8Z2X - chain A; structure by X-ray diffraction, 1.73 A resolution.

== Chain A ==
Name: Glucan 1,3-beta-glucosidase A
From: Aspergillus oryzae
Notes: EC 3.2.1.58
UniProtKB: Q7Z9L3 (EXGA_ASPOR); residues 1-405 here = UniProt positions 1-405
Sequence (411 residues; numbered 1 to 411; the number before each row is that of its first residue):
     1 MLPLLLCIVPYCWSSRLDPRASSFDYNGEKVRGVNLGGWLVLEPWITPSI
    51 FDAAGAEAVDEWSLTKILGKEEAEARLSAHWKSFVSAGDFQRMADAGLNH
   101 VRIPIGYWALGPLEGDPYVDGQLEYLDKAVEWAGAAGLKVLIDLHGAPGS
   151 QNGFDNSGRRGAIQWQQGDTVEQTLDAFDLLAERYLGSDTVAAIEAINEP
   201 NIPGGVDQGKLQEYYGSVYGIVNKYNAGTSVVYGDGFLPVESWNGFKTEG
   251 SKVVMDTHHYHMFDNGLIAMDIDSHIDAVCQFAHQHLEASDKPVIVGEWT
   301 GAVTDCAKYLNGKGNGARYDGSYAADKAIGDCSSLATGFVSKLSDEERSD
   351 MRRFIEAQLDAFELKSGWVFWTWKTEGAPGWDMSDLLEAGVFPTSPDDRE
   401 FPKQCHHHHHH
Not modelled in the structure: 1-21, 408-411
Disulfides: Cys280-Cys405, Cys306-Cys332
Sequence notes: expression tag (406-411)
Bound ions: Na+: Leu186, Ser188, Val191, Thr229
Small-molecule neighbours:
  - beta-D-glucopyranose (BGC), molecule 1: Glu43, Trp45, Ile46, His145, Asn156, Asn198, Glu199, His258, Tyr260, Phe263, Glu298, Leu310, Trp371, Trp381
  - beta-D-glucopyranose (BGC), molecule 2: His258, His259, Tyr260, Phe263, Asp264, Leu267, Phe282
UniProt features mapped onto this chain:
  - active site: Glu199 (Proton donor), Glu298 (Nucleophile)
Reported in the primary citation:
  - binding site for beta-D-glucopyranose: Glu43, Trp45, His145, Phe154, Asn156, Asn198, Tyr260, Phe263, Glu298, Arg318, Trp371
  - conformationally variable residues (loop rearrangement): Tyr323 to Lys327
  - mutagenesis - E298S: abolished catalytic activity on p-NPG
  - mutagenesis - E298S: abolished catalytic activity on laminaritriose
  - mutagenesis - F263A, E298S: abolished catalytic activity on laminarin
  - catalytic residues: Glu199, Glu298 (by similarity / conservation)

== Overview ==
Bound to chain A: beta-D-glucopyranose. The Na+ site is built by Leu186, Ser188, Val191 and Thr229. From
UniProt: active-site residues Glu199 and Glu298. The paper reports catalytic residues Glu199 and Glu298; F263A
and E298S abolish catalytic activity on laminarin.
Chain A is Glucan 1,3-beta-glucosidase A (Aspergillus oryzae); the structure, Crystal structure of
exo-beta-(1,3)-glucanase from Aspergillus oryzae (AoBgl) as a complex with cellobiose, was determined by X-ray
diffraction (same publication as 8Z2W and 8Z2Y).
